Entry 3G7V (X-ray diffraction, 1.86 A resolution); this record covers chains A and B.

Chain A (and B):
Protein: Maltose-binding periplasmic protein, Islet amyloid polypeptide fusion protein
Source organism: Escherichia coli
Notes: chain B of this document is another copy of the same molecule, construct and numbering; everything in this record applies to it too
UniProt: chimeric construct of P0AEX9, P10997: residues 1-366 from P0AEX9 (MALE_ECOLI) positions 27-392 (UniProt number = residue number + 26); residues 371-406 from P10997 positions 34-69 (UniProt number = residue number - 337)
Amino-acid sequence (408 residues; each row starts with the number of its first residue; numbering starts at 0):
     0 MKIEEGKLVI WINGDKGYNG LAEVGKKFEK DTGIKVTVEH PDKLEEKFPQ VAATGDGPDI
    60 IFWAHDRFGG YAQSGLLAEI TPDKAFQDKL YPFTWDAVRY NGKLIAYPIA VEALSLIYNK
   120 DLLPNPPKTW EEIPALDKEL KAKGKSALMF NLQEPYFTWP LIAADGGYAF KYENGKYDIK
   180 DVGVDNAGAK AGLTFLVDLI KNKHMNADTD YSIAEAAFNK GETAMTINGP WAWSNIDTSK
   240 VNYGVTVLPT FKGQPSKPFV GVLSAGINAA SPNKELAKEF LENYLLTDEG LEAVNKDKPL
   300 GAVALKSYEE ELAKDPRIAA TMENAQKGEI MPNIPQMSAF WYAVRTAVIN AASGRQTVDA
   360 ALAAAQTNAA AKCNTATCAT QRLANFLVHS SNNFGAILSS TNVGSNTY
Disordered / not traced: 0, 400-407
Construct notes: initiating methionine (0); engineered mutation Ala359 (Glu385 in P0AEX9), Ala362 (Lys388 in P0AEX9), Ala363 (Asp389 in P0AEX9); linker (367-370)

How chain A and chain B interact:
Residue-residue contacts (19; chain A residue first):
  Glu172(A) with Asn391(B)
  Asn173(A) with Leu386(B); Ser389(B), hydrogen bond; Asn391(B); Asn392(B), hydrogen bond
  Ala378(A) with Leu382(B)
  Arg381(A) with Leu386(B)
  Leu382(A) with Ala378(B); Leu382(B); Phe385(B), hydrophobic
  Phe385(A) with Leu382(B), hydrophobic; Phe385(B), hydrophobic; Leu386(B), hydrophobic
  Leu386(A) with Asn173(B); Arg381(B); Phe385(B), hydrophobic
  Ser389(A) with Asn173(B), hydrogen bond
  Asn391(A) with Glu172(B)
  Asn392(A) with Asn173(B), hydrogen bond

In short:
Chain A and chain B each contribute 10 residues to their interface; the contacts include 4 hydrogen bonds.
Among the polar pairs are Asn173(A)-Ser389(B) and Asn173(A)-Asn392(B).
Both chains are Maltose-binding periplasmic protein, Islet amyloid polypeptide fusion protein (Escherichia
coli). Entry 3G7V (Islet Amyloid Polypeptide (IAPP or Amylin) fused to Maltose Binding Protein) was determined
by X-ray diffraction together with 3G7W from the same study.
